8XJ8 - chains D and E of the 7 polymer chains in the assembly; structure by electron microscopy, 2.67 A resolution.

[Chain D (and E)]
Protein: Monkeypox virus E5
Organism: Monkeypox virus
Notes: EC 3.6.4.-; fragment: C-terminal; chain E of this document is another copy of the same molecule, construct and numbering; everything in this record applies to it too
UniProt: A0A7H0DN89 (PG117_MONPV); residue numbers follow UniProt; this construct covers 323-785
Amino-acid sequence (463 residues; row label = number of the first residue in the row):
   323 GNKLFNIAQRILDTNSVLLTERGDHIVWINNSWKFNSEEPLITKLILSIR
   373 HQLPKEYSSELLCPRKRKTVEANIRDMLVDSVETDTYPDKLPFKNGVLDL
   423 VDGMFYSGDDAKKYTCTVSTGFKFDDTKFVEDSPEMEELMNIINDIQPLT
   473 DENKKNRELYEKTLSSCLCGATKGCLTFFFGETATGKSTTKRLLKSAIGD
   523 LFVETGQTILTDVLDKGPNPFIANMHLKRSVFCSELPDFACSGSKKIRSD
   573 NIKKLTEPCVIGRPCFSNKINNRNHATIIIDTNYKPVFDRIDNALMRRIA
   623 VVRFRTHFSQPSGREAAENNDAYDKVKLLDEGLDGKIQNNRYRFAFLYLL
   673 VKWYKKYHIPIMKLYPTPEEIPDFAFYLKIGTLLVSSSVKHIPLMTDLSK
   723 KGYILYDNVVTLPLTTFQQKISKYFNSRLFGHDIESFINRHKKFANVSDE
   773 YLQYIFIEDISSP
Not modelled in the structure: 323, 562-565, 631-652, 703-785 (chain E: 323, 447-785)
Ligand contacts: AMP-PNP (ANP; phosphoaminophosphonic acid-adenylate ester): Ala616, Arg619, Arg620
From the paper describing this entry:
  - binding site for the 70-nt DNA strand: Arg585, Phe588

[Chain D / chain E interface]
Contacting residue pairs - 15 pairs, chain D then chain E:
  Asn352(D) - Val401(E)
  Thr365(D) - Asp398(E)  hydrogen bond
  Lys366(D) - Arg397(E)
  Lys366(D) - Asp398(E)
  Lys366(D) - Leu400(E)  hydrogen bond (side chain-backbone)
  Lys366(D) - Val401(E)
  Leu369(D) - Phe327(E)  hydrophobic
  Leu369(D) - Asp398(E)
  Leu384(D) - Phe327(E)  hydrophobic
  Leu384(D) - Asn395(E)
  Pro386(D) - Thr391(E)
  Pro386(D) - Asn395(E)
  Arg387(D) - Thr391(E)
  Arg389(D) - Asn395(E)  hydrogen bond
  Arg389(D) - Asp398(E)  salt bridge
Interface residues without a listed pair, chain D (11 interface residues in all): Ile351, Pro362, Arg372
Interface residues without a listed pair, chain E (11 interface residues in all): Asn324, Leu341, Ala394, Met399

[Overview]
Chain D and chain E each contribute 11 residues to their interface; the contacts include 3 hydrogen bonds and
1 salt bridge. Among the polar pairs are Arg389(D)-Asp398(E), Thr365(D)-Asp398(E) and Lys366(D)-Leu400(E).
Chain D binds AMP-PNP. The paper reports a binding site for the 70-nt DNA strand at Arg585(D) and Phe588(D).
Both chains are Monkeypox virus E5 (Monkeypox virus). Entry 8XJ8 (The Cryo-EM structure of MPXV E5 C-terminal
in complex with DNA) was determined by electron microscopy together with 8XIF, 8XIG, 8XJ6 and 8XJ7 from the
same study.
